Entry 7R7X (X-ray diffraction, 2.10 A resolution); this record covers chains A and B of the 3 polymer chains in the assembly.

# Chain A
Protein: MHC class I antigen
Organism: Homo sapiens
UniProtKB: U6BR87 (U6BR87_HUMAN); residues 1-276 here correspond to UniProt positions 25-300 (UniProt number = residue number + 24)
Sequence (278 residues; each row starts with the number of its first residue):
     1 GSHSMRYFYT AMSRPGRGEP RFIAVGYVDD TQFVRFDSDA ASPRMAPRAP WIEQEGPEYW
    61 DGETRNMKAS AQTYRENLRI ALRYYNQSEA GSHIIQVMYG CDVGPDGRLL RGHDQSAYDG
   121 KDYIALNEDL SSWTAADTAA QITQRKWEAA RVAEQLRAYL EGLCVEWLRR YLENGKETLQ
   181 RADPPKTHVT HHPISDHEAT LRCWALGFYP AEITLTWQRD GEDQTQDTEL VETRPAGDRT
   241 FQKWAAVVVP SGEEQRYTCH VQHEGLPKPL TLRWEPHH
Unresolved in the structure: 278
Differences from the reference sequence: expression tag (277-278)
Disulfide bonds: Cys101-Cys164, Cys203-Cys259

# Chain B
Protein: Beta-2-microglobulin
Organism: Homo sapiens
UniProtKB: P61769 (B2MG_HUMAN); residues 1-99 here correspond to UniProt positions 21-119 (UniProt number = residue number + 20)
Sequence (100 residues; row label = number of the first residue in the row; numbering starts at 0):
     0 MIQRTPKIQV YSRHPAENGK SNFLNCYVSG FHPSDIEVDL LKNGERIEKV EHSDLSFSKD
    60 WSFYLLYYTE FTPTEKDEYA CRVNHVTLSQ PKIVKWDRDM
Differences from the reference sequence: initiating methionine (0)
Swiss-Prot annotation at these positions:
  - modified residue: Gln2 (Pyrrolidone carboxylic acid)
  - glycosylation: Ile1 (N-linked (Glc) (glycation) isoleucine), Lys19 (N-linked (Glc) (glycation) lysine), Lys41 (N-linked (Glc) (glycation) lysine), Lys48 (N-linked (Glc) (glycation) lysine), Lys58 (N-linked (Glc) (glycation) lysine), Lys91 (N-linked (Glc) (glycation) lysine), Lys94 (N-linked (Glc) (glycation) lysine)
Disulfide bonds: Cys25-Cys80

# How chain A and chain B interact
Contacting residue pairs (63):
  Phe8(A) with Phe56(B), hydrophobic
  Tyr9(A) with Phe56(B)
  Thr10(A) with Phe56(B); Phe62(B)
  Met12(A) with Ser33(B), hydrogen bond; Asp34(B)
  Arg17(A) with Asp34(B), salt bridge
  Ile23(A) with Leu54(B)
  Val25(A) with Asp53(B); Leu54(B); Ser55(B)
  Tyr27(A) with Ser55(B); Tyr63(B), hydrogen bond
  Gln32(A) with Asp53(B), hydrogen bond
  Arg35(A) with Asp53(B), salt bridge
  Arg48(A) with Asp53(B), salt bridge
  Ser92(A) with Met0(B)
  His93(A) with Met0(B)
  Ile94(A) with Pro32(B), hydrophobic; Ser33(B)
  Gln96(A) with His31(B), hydrogen bond; Phe56(B); Trp60(B), hydrogen bond (side chain-backbone); Phe62(B)
  Val97(A) with Phe56(B)
  Met98(A) with Lys58(B); Trp60(B), hydrophobic
  Gln115(A) with Trp60(B)
  Ser116(A) with Trp60(B)
  Ala117(A) with Trp60(B), hydrophobic
  Asp119(A) with Met0(B); Ile1(B); His31(B)
  Gly120(A) with Arg3(B), hydrogen bond (backbone-side chain); His31(B); Trp60(B)
  Asp122(A) with Trp60(B), hydrogen bond
  His192(A) with Asp98(B), salt bridge
  Arg202(A) with Asp98(B), hydrogen bond (side chain-backbone); Met99(B)
  Trp204(A) with Asp98(B); Met99(B)
  Leu206(A) with Pro14(B), hydrophobic
  Val231(A) with Gln8(B)
  Glu232(A) with Lys6(B); Gln8(B), hydrogen bond (backbone-side chain); Ser28(B), hydrogen bond
  Thr233(A) with Tyr26(B)
  Arg234(A) with Gln8(B), hydrogen bond; Tyr10(B); Met99(B), hydrogen bond (side chain-backbone)
  Pro235(A) with Tyr10(B), hydrogen bond (backbone-side chain); Asn24(B); Tyr26(B); Leu65(B), hydrophobic
  Ala236(A) with Arg12(B), hydrogen bond (backbone-side chain); Asn24(B), hydrogen bond (backbone-side chain)
  Gly237(A) with Arg12(B); Leu65(B)
  Gln242(A) with Tyr10(B); Ser11(B), hydrogen bond (side chain-backbone); Arg12(B), hydrogen bond (side chain-backbone)
  Trp244(A) with Met99(B), hydrogen bond (side chain-backbone)
Also at the interface, not in a pair above, chain A (38 interface residues in all): Lys121, Asp238
Also at the interface, not in a pair above, chain B (30 interface residues in all): His13, Ser57, Asp59

# In short
38 residues of chain A and 30 residues of chain B are in contact, with 18 hydrogen bonds and 4 salt bridges.
Polar contacts include Arg17(A)-Asp34(B), Arg35(A)-Asp53(B) and Arg48(A)-Asp53(B).
Chain A is MHC class I antigen and chain B is Beta-2-microglobulin, both from Homo sapiens; the structure,
Crystal structure of HLA-B*5701 complex with an HIV-1 Gag-derived epitope QW9, was determined by X-ray
diffraction together with 7R7V, 7R7W, 7R7Y, 7R7Z and 7R80 from the same study.
